PDB entry 5L3I | X-ray diffraction, 1.70 A resolution | chain A

Chain A:
Protein: Lysozyme C
From: Gallus gallus
Notes: EC 3.2.1.17
UniProtKB: P00698 (LYSC_CHICK); residues 1-129 here correspond to UniProt positions 19-147 (UniProt number = residue number + 18)
Sequence (129 residues; numbered 1 to 129; the number before each row is that of its first residue):
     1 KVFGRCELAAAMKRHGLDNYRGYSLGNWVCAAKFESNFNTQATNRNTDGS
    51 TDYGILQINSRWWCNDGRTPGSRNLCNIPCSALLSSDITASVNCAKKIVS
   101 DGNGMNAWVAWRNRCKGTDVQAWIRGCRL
Disulfides: Cys-6/Cys-127, Cys-30/Cys-115, Cys-64/Cys-80, Cys-76/Cys-94
Bound ions: platinum (II) ion site 1 near Lys-1 (its only coordinating residue here); platinum (II) ion site 2: Arg-14, His-15 (together with ammonia); platinum (II) ion site 3: His-15 (together with ammonia); platinum (II) ion site 4 near Lys-33 (its only coordinating residue here); Na+: Ser-60, Cys-64, Ser-72, Arg-73; platinum (II) ion site 5 near Lys-96 (its only coordinating residue here)
Ligand contacts: ammonia (NH3): His-15, Asn-93, Lys-96
Swiss-Prot annotation at these positions:
  - active site: Glu-35, Asp-52
  - binding site (substrate): Asp-101
What the authors report for this chain:
  - platinum (II) ion coordination: Arg-14, His-15

Overview:
Bound to chain A: ammonia. Arg-14 and His-15 coordinate platinum (II) ion site 2. The Na+ site is built by
Ser-60, Cys-64, Ser-72 and Arg-73. Curated annotation (UniProt) lists active-site residues Glu-35 and Asp-52
and substrate-binding residue Asp-101. From the paper: platinum (II) ion coordination by Arg-14 and His-15.
Chain A is Lysozyme C (Gallus gallus); the structure, Re-refinement of 4dd6; cisplatin coordination chemistry
determination at hen egg white lysozyme His15, was determined by X-ray diffraction (same publication as 5L3H).
